3QI3 - chain A; structure by X-ray diffraction, 2.30 A resolution.

# Chain A
Protein: High affinity cGMP-specific 3', 5'-cyclic phosphodiesterase 9A
Organism: Homo sapiens
Notes: EC 3.1.4.35
UniProtKB: O76083 (PDE9A_HUMAN); residues 1-533 here = UniProt positions 1-533
Sequence (533 residues; numbered 1 to 533; the number before each row is that of its first residue):
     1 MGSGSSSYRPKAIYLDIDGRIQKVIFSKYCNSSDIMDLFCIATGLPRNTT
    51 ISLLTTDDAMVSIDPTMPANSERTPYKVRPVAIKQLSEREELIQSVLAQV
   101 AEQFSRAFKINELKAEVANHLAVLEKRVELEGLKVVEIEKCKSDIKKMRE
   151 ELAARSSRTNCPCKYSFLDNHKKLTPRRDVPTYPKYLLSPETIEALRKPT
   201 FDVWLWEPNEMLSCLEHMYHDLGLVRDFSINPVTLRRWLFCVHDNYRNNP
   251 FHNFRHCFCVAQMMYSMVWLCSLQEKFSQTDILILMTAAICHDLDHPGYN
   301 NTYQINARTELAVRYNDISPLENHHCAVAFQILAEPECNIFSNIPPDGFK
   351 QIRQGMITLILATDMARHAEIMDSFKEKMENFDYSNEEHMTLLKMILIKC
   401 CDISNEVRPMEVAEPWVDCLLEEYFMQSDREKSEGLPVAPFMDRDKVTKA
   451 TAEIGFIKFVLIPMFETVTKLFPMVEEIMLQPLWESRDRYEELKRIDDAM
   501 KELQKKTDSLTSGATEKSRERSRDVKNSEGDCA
Unresolved in the structure: 1-180, 506-533
Sequence notes: engineered mutation E453 (Gln in O76083)
Ion coordination: Zn2+: H256, H292, D293, D402; Mg2+ near D293 (its only coordinating residue here)
Ligand contacts: PDB (1-(2-chlorophenyl)-6-[(2R)-3,3,3-trifluoro-2-methylpropyl]-1,7-dihydro-4H-pyrazolo[3,4-d]pyrimidin-4-one): F251, H252, M365, D402, I403, N405, E406, L420, L421, Y424, F441, V447, A452, E453, F456
Reported in the primary citation:
  - conformationally variable residues (loop rearrangement, side-chain flip): P440 to A450, E453
  - contacts within the chain: E406-E453
  - binding site for PDB: Y424, E453, F456
  - mutagenesis - E406A (2-fold), Q453E: decreased catalytic activity on cGMP
  - mutagenesis - E406A (8-fold), Q453E (5-folds): decreased catalytic activity on cAMP
  - mutagenesis - E406A (2-fold): decreased binding to cGMP
  - mutagenesis - E406A: unchanged binding to cAMP
  - mutagenesis - E406A: unchanged binding to PDB
  - mutagenesis - Q453E: decreased binding to zaprinast

# Overview
Bound to chain A: compound PDB. H256, H292, D293 and D402 form the Zn2+ site. From the paper: a binding site
for PDB at Y424, E453 and F456; E406A and Q453E reduce catalytic activity on cGMP.
Chain A is High affinity cGMP-specific 3', 5'-cyclic phosphodiesterase 9A (Homo sapiens); the structure,
Crystal structure of PDE9A(Q453E) in complex with inhibitor BAY73-6691, was determined by X-ray diffraction,
deposited together with 3QI4.
